4D1W - chain A; structure by X-ray diffraction, 1.40 A resolution.

[Chain A]
Name: Metallo-B-lactamase
Organism: Pseudomonas aeruginosa
UniProtKB: Q840P9 (Q840P9_PSEAI); the author numbering skips numbers that UniProt does not, so the offset changes along the chain: 0-45 = UniProt 1-46; 47-64 = UniProt 47-64; 66-100 = UniProt 65-99; 102-107 = UniProt 100-105; 6 more segments
Sequence (265 residues; numbered 0 to 300; 36 numbers in that range are skipped by the numbering (no residue carries them; nothing is unmodelled there); the number before each row is that of its first residue; numbering starts at 0):
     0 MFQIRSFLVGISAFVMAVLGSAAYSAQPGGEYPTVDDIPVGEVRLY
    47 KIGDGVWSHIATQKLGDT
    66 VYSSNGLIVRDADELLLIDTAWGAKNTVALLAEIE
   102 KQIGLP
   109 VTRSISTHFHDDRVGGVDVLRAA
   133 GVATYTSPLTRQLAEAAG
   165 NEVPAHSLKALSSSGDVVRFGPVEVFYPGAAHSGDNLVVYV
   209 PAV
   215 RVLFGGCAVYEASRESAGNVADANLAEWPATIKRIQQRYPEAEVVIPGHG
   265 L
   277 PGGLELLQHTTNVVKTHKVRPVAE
Disordered / not traced: 0-29, 293-300
Differences from the reference sequence: engineered mutation Tyr224 (His200 in Q840P9)
Modified / non-standard residues: Cys221 (cysteinesulfonic acid; OCS)
Metal / ion sites: Zn2+ site 1: His116, His118, His196; Zn2+ site 2: Asp120, Cys221, His263
Curated features (UniProtKB/Swiss-Prot):
  - binding site (Zn(2+)): His116, His118, Asp120, His196, Cys221, His263
Reported in the primary citation:
  - contacts within the chain: Tyr224-Ala231 (backbone contact), His196-Tyr224 (water-mediated contact), Tyr224-Arg228
  - Zn2+ coordination: His196
  - conformationally variable residues (order/disorder transition): Arg228, Asn233
  - mutagenesis - D120A: abolished catalytic activity on nitrocefin and ertapenem
  - mutagenesis - D120A (Tm 48.5 degC): decreased stability
  - mutagenesis - F218Y: increased catalytic activity on cephalosporins
  - mutagenesis - F218Y: increased binding to penicillin and ampicillin
  - mutagenesis - F218Y (10-fold): increased catalytic activity on imipenem
  - mutagenesis - F218Y: unchanged catalytic activity on meropenem and ertapenem
  - mutagenesis - F218Y (Tm 57.1 degC): increased stability

[Overview]
His116, His118 and His196 form the Zn2+ site 1. Asp120, Cys221 and His263 form the Zn2+ site 2. From UniProt:
6 Zn2+-binding residues. The paper reports that D120A abolishes catalytic activity on nitrocefin and
ertapenem; Zn2+ coordination by His196.
Chain A is Metallo-B-lactamase (Pseudomonas aeruginosa); the structure, A H224Y mutant for VIM-7 from
Pseudomonas aeruginosa, was determined by X-ray diffraction, deposited together with 4D1T, 4D1U and 4D1V.
